6RNY - chains K and J of the 18 polymer chains in the assembly; structure by electron microscopy, 3.90 A resolution.

# Chain K
Protein: Integrase
Organism: Human spumaretrovirus
Notes: EC 2.7.7.49, 2.7.7.7, 3.1.26.4, 3.4.23.-, 2.7.7.-, 3.1.-.-
UniProtKB: P14350 (POL_FOAMV); residues 3-392 here correspond to UniProt positions 754-1143 (UniProt number = residue number + 751)
Sequence (395 residues; each row starts with the number of its first residue; numbers below 1 keep their minus sign (Gly-2 is residue -2)):
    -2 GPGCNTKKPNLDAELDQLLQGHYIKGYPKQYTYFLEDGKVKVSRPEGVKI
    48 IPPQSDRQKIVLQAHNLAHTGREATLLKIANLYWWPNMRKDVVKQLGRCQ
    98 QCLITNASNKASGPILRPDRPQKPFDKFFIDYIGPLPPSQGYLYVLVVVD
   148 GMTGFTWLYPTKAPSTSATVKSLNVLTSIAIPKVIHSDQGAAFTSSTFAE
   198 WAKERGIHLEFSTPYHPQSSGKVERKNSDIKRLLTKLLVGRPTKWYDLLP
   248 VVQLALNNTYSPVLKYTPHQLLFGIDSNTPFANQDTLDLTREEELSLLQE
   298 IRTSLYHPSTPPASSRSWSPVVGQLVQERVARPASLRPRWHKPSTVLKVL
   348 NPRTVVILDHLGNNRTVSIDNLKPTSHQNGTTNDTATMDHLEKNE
Not modelled in the structure: -2 to 37, 376-392
Sequence notes: expression tag (-2 to 2); variant Ser217 (Gly968 in P14350), Gly218 (Ser969 in P14350)
Swiss-Prot annotation at these positions:
  - binding site (Mg(2+)): Asp123, Asp185
Metal / ion sites: Mg2+: Asp128, Asp185 (shared with DG37(J) of chain J; 1 residue of chain U)

# Chain J
Molecule: 53-nt DNA strand
Sequence (53 nucleotides; numbered 21 to 73; the number before each row is that of its first residue):
    21 GCGAAATTCCATGACAGTAGTTAGTTGGTTTTCACCACAGGGAGAACCTG
    71 GAC
Metal / ion sites: Mg2+: DG37 (shared with Asp128(K), Asp185(K) of chain K; 1 residue of chain U)

# How chain K and chain J interact
Residue-residue contacts (16; chain K residue first):
  Asp128(K) - DG37(J)  phosphate contact
  Tyr129(K) - DG37(J)  phosphate contact
  Pro132(K) - DT38(J)  sugar contact
  Pro132(K) - DA39(J)  phosphate contact
  Pro214(K) - DA36(J)  base contact
  Gln215(K) - DA36(J)  base contact
  Glu221(K) - DC35(J)  base contact
  Glu221(K) - DA36(J)  base contact
  Arg222(K) - DG33(J)  base contact
  Arg222(K) - DA34(J)  base contact
  Asn224(K) - DC35(J)  phosphate contact
  Asn224(K) - DA36(J)  phosphate contact
  Ser225(K) - DC35(J)  sugar contact
  Lys228(K) - DA36(J)  phosphate contact
  Lys228(K) - DT38(J)  salt bridge to the phosphate
  Lys262(K) - DT28(J)  salt bridge to the phosphate
Also at the interface, not in a pair above, chain K (15 interface residues in all): Ile130, Gly131, Asp185, Arg329

# In short
Chain K and chain J form an interface of 15 and 8 residues respectively, with 2 salt bridges. Polar contacts
include Lys228(K)-DT38(J) and Lys262(K)-DT28(J). DG37(J), Asp128(K) and Asp185(K) coordinate Mg2+. From
UniProt: Mg2+-binding residues Asp123(K) and Asp185(K) on chain K.
Chain K is Integrase (Human spumaretrovirus) and chain J is a 53-nt DNA strand; the structure, PFV intasome -
nucleosome strand transfer complex, was determined by electron microscopy, deposited together with 6R0C.
